Entry 5G3O (X-ray diffraction, 2.15 A resolution); this record covers chains A and D of the 6 polymer chains in the assembly.

[Chain A (and D)]
Name: Formamidase
Source organism: Bacillus cereus
Notes: EC 3.5.1.49; chain D of this document is another copy of the same molecule, construct and numbering; everything in this record applies to it too
UniProtKB: E5LR94 (E5LR94_BACCE); numbering as in UniProt (aligned over 1-332)
Chain sequence (346 residues; numbered 1 to 346; the number before each row is that of its first residue):
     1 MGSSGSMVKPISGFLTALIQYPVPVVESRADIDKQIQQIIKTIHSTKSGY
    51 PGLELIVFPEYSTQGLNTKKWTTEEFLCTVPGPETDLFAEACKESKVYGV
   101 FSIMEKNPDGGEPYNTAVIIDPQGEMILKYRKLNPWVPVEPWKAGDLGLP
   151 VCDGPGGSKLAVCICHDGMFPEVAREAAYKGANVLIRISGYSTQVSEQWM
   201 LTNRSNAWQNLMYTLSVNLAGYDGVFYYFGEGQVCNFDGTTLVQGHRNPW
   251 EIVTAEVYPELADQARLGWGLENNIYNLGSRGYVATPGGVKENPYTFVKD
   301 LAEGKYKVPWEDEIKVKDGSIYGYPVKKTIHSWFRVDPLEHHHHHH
Disordered / not traced: 1-11, 270-289, 309-346 (chain D: 1-11, 269-286, 308-346)
Differences from the reference sequence: expression tag (333-346)
Modified / non-standard residues: Cys165 (s-carbamoyl-l-cysteine; QCS)

[How chain A and chain D interact]
Contacting residue pairs (24):
  Ser45(A) - Tyr222(D)
  Ser45(A) - Gly224(D)  hydrogen bond (side chain-backbone)
  Ser45(A) - Val225(D)
  Gly49(A) - Val225(D)
  Gly49(A) - Phe226(D)
  Tyr50(A) - Ser192(D)
  Tyr50(A) - Phe226(D)
  Leu242(A) - Glu197(D)
  Val243(A) - Glu197(D)
  Gln244(A) - Arg247(D)
  Gly245(A) - Arg247(D)
  His246(A) - Arg247(D)
  Asn248(A) - Tyr227(D)  hydrogen bond
  Asn248(A) - Arg247(D)
  Asn248(A) - Asn248(D)
  Pro249(A) - Tyr227(D)
  Trp250(A) - Tyr222(D)  hydrophobic
  Trp250(A) - Tyr227(D)
  Glu251(A) - Tyr227(D)
  Glu251(A) - Arg247(D)  salt bridge
  Ile252(A) - Thr193(D)  hydrogen bond (backbone-side chain)
  Ile252(A) - Tyr222(D)  hydrophobic
  Ile252(A) - Val225(D)
  Thr254(A) - Gln194(D)  hydrogen bond
Interface residues without a listed pair, chain A (16 interface residues in all): Leu15, Thr42
Interface residues without a listed pair, chain D (13 interface residues in all): Glu231, His246

[Overview]
16 residues of chain A face 13 of chain D across their interface; the contacts include 4 hydrogen bonds and 1
salt bridge. Polar contacts include Glu251(A)-Arg247(D), Ser45(A)-Gly224(D) and Asn248(A)-Tyr227(D).
Chain A and chain D are both Formamidase (Bacillus cereus); the structure, Bacillus cereus formamidase
(BceAmiF) inhibited with urea, was determined by X-ray diffraction (same publication as 5G3P).
